Entry 8J62 (electron microscopy, 2.50 A resolution); this record covers chains A and B of the 12 polymer chains in the assembly.

== Chain A (and B) ==
Protein: APOBEC3G
Source organism: Homo sapiens
Notes: chain B of this document is another copy of the same molecule, construct and numbering; everything in this record applies to it too
Sequence (371 residues; row label = number of the first residue in the row; numbers below 1 keep their minus sign (Gly-3 is residue -3)):
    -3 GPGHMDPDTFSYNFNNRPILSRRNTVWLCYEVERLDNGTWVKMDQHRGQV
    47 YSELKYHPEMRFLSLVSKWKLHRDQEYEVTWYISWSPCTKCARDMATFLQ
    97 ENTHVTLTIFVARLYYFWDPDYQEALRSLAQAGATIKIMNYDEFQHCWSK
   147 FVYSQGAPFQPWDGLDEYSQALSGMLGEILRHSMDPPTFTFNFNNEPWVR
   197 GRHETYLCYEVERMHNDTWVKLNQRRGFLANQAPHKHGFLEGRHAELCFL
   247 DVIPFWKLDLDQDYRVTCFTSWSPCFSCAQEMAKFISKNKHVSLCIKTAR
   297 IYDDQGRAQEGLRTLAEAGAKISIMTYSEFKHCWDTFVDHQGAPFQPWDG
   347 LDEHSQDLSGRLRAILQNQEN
Unresolved in the structure: -3 to -2, 179-367
Metal / ion sites: Zn2+: His53, Cys84, Cys87

== How chain A and chain B interact ==
Pairs across the interface (9; chain A residue first):
  Glu49(A) - Tyr52(B)
  Leu50(A) - Ser60(B)
  Lys51(A) - Tyr52(B)
  Lys51(A) - Met56(B)
  Tyr52(A) - Glu49(B)
  Tyr52(A) - Lys51(B)
  Tyr52(A) - Tyr52(B)  hydrophobic
  Met56(A) - Lys51(B)
  Ser60(A) - Leu50(B)
Other interface residues (no listed pair), chain A (7 interface residues in all): Leu59
Other interface residues (no listed pair), chain B (7 interface residues in all): Leu59

== Overview ==
The chain A/chain B interface involves 7 residues from each chain. His53(A), Cys84(A) and Cys87(A) coordinate
Zn2+.
Both chains are APOBEC3G (Homo sapiens). Entry 8J62 (Cryo-EM structure of APOBEC3G-Vif complex) was determined
by electron microscopy (same publication as 8H0I).
